PDB entry 4HIX | X-ray diffraction, 2.20 A resolution | chains H and A of the 3 polymer chains in the assembly

# Chain H
Molecule: Humanized 3D6 Fab heavy chain
Source organism: homo Sapiens, Mus musculus
Notes: antibody fragment or engineered binder
Sequence (227 residues; numbered 2 to 222 plus 6 insertion-coded residues; the number before each row is that of its first residue; a row labelled like 82A-82C holds insertion residues (82A, then the next letters in order)):
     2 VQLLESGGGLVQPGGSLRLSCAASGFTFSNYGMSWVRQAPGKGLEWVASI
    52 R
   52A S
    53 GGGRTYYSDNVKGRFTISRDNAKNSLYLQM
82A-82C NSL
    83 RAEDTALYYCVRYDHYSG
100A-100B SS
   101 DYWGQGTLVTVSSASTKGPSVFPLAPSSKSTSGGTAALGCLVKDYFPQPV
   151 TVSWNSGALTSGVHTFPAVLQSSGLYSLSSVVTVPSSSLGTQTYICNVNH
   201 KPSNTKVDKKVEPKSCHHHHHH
Not modelled in the structure: 215-222
Cystine bridges: Cys-22/Cys-92, Cys-140/Cys-196

# Chain A
Molecule: Beta-amyloid protein 40
UniProt: P05067 (A4_HUMAN); residues 1-28 here correspond to UniProt positions 672-699 (UniProt number = residue number + 671)
Sequence (28 residues; each row starts with the number of its first residue):
     1 DAEFRHDSGYEVHHQKLVFFAEDVGSNK
Not modelled in the structure: 7-28
Reported in the primary citation:
  - contacts within the chain: Asp-1/Glu-3 (hydrogen bond), Asp-1/Phe-4 (backbone contact), Ala-2/Arg-5 (backbone contact)

# Chain H / chain A interface
Pairs across the interface (16):
  Gly-33(H) with Phe-4(A)
  Met-34(H) with Phe-4(A)
  Trp-47(H) with Glu-3(A)
  Ser-50(H) with Glu-3(A), hydrogen bond; Phe-4(A)
  Ile-51(H) with Phe-4(A)
  Arg-52(H) with Glu-3(A), hydrogen bond (side chain-backbone); Phe-4(A), hydrogen bond (side chain-backbone); Arg-5(A), hydrogen bond (side chain-backbone); His-6(A)
  Tyr-58(H) with Glu-3(A), hydrogen bond (side chain-backbone)
  Tyr-95(H) with Asp-1(A); Phe-4(A), hydrophobic; Arg-5(A)
  Ser-100A(H) with Asp-1(A)
  Ser-100B(H) with Asp-1(A), hydrogen bond
The authors on this interface:
  - epitope / paratope residues, chain A: Asp-1(A), Glu-3(A), Phe-4(A), Arg-5(A)

# Summary
10 residues of chain H and 5 residues of chain A are in contact; the contacts include 6 hydrogen bonds. Among
the polar pairs are Ser-50(H)/Glu-3(A), Arg-52(H)/Glu-3(A) and Arg-52(H)/Phe-4(A). From the paper:
epitope/paratope residues Asp-1(A), Glu-3(A) and Phe-4(A) among others; contacts within the chain involving
Glu-3(A), Asp-1(A) and Phe-4(A) among others.
Chain H is Humanized 3D6 Fab heavy chain (homo Sapiens, Mus musculus) and chain A is Beta-amyloid protein 40;
the structure, Crystal structure of a humanised 3D6 Fab bound to amyloid beta peptide, was determined by X-ray
diffraction.
